8U8K - chain A; structure by X-ray diffraction, 2.10 A resolution.

Chain A:
Molecule: Mitogen-activated protein kinase 1
Source organism: Homo sapiens
Notes: EC 2.7.11.24
Reference sequence: P28482 (MK01_HUMAN); residues 5-358 here correspond to UniProt positions 7-360 (UniProt number = residue number + 2)
Amino-acid sequence (354 residues; row label = number of the first residue in the row):
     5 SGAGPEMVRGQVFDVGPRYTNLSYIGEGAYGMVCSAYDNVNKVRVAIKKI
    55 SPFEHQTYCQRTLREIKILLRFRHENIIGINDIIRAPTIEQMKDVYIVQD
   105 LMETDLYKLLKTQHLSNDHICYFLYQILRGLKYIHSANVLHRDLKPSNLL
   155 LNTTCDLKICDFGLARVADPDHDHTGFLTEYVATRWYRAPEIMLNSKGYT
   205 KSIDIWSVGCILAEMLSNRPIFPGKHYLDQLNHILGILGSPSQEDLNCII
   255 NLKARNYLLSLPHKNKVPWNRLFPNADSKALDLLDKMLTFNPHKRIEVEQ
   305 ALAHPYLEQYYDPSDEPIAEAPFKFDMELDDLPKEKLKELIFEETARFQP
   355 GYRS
Unresolved in the structure: 5-7, 357-358
Differences from the reference sequence: engineered mutation Ser5 (Ala7 in P28482)
Modified / non-standard residues: Thr183 (phosphothreonine; TPO); Tyr185 (O-phosphotyrosine; PTR)
Swiss-Prot annotation at these positions:
  - DNA-binding region: Lys257 to Arg275
  - motif: Thr183 to Tyr185 (TXY), Asp316 to Glu320 (Cytoplasmic retention motif), Ala325 to Met331 (Nuclear translocation motif)
  - active site: Asp147 (Proton acceptor)
  - binding site (ATP): Ile29 to Val37, Lys52
  - modified residue: Ser27 (Phosphoserine), Thr183 (Phosphothreonine), Tyr185 (Phosphotyrosine), Thr188 (Phosphothreonine), Ser244 (Phosphoserine), Ser246 (Phosphoserine), Ser282 (Phosphoserine)
Ligand contacts: W8U ((4M)-4-{(4S)-3-[(2-chloropyridin-3-yl)methyl][1,2,4]triazolo[4,3-a]pyridin-7-yl}-N-(oxan-4-yl)pyrimidin-2-amine): Ile29, Gly30, Glu31, Gly32, Gly35, Met36, Val37, Ala50, Lys52, Ile82, Gln103, Asp104, Leu105, Met106, Glu107, Thr108, Asp109, Lys112, Asn152, Leu154, Cys164, Asp165
Reported in the primary citation:
  - binding site for W8U: Lys52, Gln103, Met106, Lys112, Asp165
  - contacts within the chain: Tyr34-Tyr62 (pi stacking), Lys52-Asp165 (water-mediated contact), Lys52-Glu69 (salt bridge)
  - conformationally variable residues (helix shift, loop rearrangement): Tyr34, Lys52, Tyr62
  - post-translational modification sites: Thr183, Tyr185

In short:
Chain A binds compound W8U. UniProt lists active-site residue Asp147 and 10 ATP-binding residues. The paper
reports a binding site for W8U at Lys52, Gln103 and Met106 among others; modification sites Thr183 and Tyr185.
Chain A is Mitogen-activated protein kinase 1 (Homo sapiens); the structure, Co-crystal structure of
phosphorylated ERK2 in complex with ERK1/2 inhibitor #8, was determined by X-ray diffraction together with
8U8J from the same study.
